Entry 8OEJ (electron microscopy, 7.96 A resolution (low resolution: residue-level contacts below are approximate; hydrogen-bond / salt-bridge calls are withheld)); this record covers chains H and T of the 7 polymer chains in the assembly.

Chain H:
Molecule: RPA32 subunit of the hetero-oligomeric complex involved in homologous recombination
Source organism: Pyrococcus abyssi
Reference sequence: Q9V1Z1 (Q9V1Z1_PYRAB); residues 2-268 here correspond to UniProt positions 6-272 (UniProt number = residue number + 4)
Sequence (269 residues; each row starts with the number of its first residue; numbering starts at 0):
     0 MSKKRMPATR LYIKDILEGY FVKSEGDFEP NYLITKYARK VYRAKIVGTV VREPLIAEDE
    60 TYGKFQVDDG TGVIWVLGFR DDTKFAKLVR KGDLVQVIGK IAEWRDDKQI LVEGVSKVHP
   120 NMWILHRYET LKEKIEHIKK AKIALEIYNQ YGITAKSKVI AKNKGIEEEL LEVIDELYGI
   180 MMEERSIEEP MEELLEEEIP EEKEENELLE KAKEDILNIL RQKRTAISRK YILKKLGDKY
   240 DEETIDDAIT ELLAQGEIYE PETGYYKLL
Not modelled in the structure: 0-2, 181-268
Sequence notes: initiating methionine (0); expression tag (1)

Chain T:
Molecule: poly dT
Sequence (100 nucleotides; row label = number of the first residue in the row):
     1 TTTTTTTTTT TTTTTTTTTT TTTTTTTTTT TTTTTTTTTT TTTTTTTTTT TTTTTTTTTT
    61 TTTTTTTTTT TTTTTTTTTT TTTTTTTTTT TTTTTTTTTT
Not modelled in the structure: 15-34, 49-100

Chain H / chain T interface:
Residue-residue contacts - 24 pairs, chain H then chain T:
  Lys3(H) with DT7(T); DT8(T)
  Arg4(H) with DT8(T); DT9(T)
  Lys22(H) with DT11(T)
  Asp26(H) with DT10(T)
  Phe27(H) with DT9(T); DT10(T)
  Glu28(H) with DT10(T)
  Pro29(H) with DT10(T)
  Asn30(H) with DT10(T); DT11(T)
  Arg42(H) with DT9(T)
  Tyr61(H) with DT13(T); DT14(T)
  Leu76(H) with DT13(T)
  Phe78(H) with DT12(T); DT13(T)
  Arg79(H) with DT11(T); DT12(T)
  Lys99(H) with DT9(T); DT10(T)
  Trp103(H) with DT13(T)
  Gln108(H) with DT13(T)
Also at the interface, not in a pair above, chain H (17 interface residues in all): Leu110

In short:
Chain H and chain T form an interface of 17 and 8 residues respectively.
Here chain H is RPA32 subunit of the hetero-oligomeric complex involved in homologous recombination
(Pyrococcus abyssi) and chain T is poly dT. Entry 8OEJ (Extended RPA-DNA nucleoprotein filament) was
determined by electron microscopy (same publication as 8AAJ, 8AAS, 8C5Y, 8C5Z and 8OEL).
